PDB entry 7LCK | electron microscopy, 3.24 A resolution | chain R

Chain R:
Protein: Glucagon-like peptide 1 receptor
From: Homo sapiens
Reference sequence: P43220 (GLP1R_HUMAN); numbering as in UniProt (aligned over 24-463)
Sequence (491 residues; row label = number of the first residue in the row; numbers below 1 keep their minus sign (Met-8 is residue -8)):
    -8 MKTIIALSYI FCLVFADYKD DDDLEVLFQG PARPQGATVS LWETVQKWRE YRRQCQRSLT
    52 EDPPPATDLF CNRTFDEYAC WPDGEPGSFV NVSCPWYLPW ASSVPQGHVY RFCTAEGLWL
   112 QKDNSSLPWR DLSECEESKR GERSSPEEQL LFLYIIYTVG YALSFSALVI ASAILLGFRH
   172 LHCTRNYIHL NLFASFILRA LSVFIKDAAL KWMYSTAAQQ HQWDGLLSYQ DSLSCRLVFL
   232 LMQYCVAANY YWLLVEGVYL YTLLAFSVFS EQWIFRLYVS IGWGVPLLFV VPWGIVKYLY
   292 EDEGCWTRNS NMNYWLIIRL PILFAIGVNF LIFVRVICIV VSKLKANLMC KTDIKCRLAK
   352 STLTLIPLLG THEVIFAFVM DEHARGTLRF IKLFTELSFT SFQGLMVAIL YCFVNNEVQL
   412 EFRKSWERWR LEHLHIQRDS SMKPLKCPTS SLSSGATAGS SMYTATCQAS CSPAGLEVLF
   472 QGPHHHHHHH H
Not modelled in the structure: -8 to 27, 129-134, 424-482
Cystine bridges: Cys46-Cys71, Cys62-Cys104, Cys85-Cys126, Cys226-Cys296
Construct notes: expression tag (-8 to 23, 464-482); conflict Phe260 (Leu in P43220)
Residues lining bound ligands: UK4 (2-[(4-{6-[(4-cyano-2-fluorophenyl)methoxy]pyridin-2-yl}piperidin-1-yl)methyl]-1-{[(2S)-oxetan-2-yl]methyl}-1H-benzimidazole-6-carboxylic acid): Ser31, Leu32, Trp33, Val36, Gln37, Leu141, Lys197, Leu201, Trp203, Ser206, Thr207, Leu217, Leu218, Gln221, Cys226, Phe230, Met233, Cys296, Thr298, Arg380, Phe381, Leu384, Phe385

Summary:
Ligands of chain R: compound UK4.
Chain R is Glucagon-like peptide 1 receptor (Homo sapiens); the structure, PF 06882961 bound to the
glucagon-like peptide-1 receptor (GLP-1R), was determined by electron microscopy (same publication as 7LCI and
7LCJ).
